5A4V - chains A and B of the 6 polymer chains in the assembly; structure by X-ray diffraction, 2.38 A resolution.

# Chain A (and B)
Name: Glutathione S-transferase F2
Source organism: Arabidopsis thaliana
Notes: EC 2.5.1.18; chain B of this document is another copy of the same molecule, construct and numbering; everything in this record applies to it too
Reference sequence: P46422 (GSTF2_ARATH); residues 1-212 here = UniProt positions 1-212
Chain sequence (212 residues; each row starts with the number of its first residue):
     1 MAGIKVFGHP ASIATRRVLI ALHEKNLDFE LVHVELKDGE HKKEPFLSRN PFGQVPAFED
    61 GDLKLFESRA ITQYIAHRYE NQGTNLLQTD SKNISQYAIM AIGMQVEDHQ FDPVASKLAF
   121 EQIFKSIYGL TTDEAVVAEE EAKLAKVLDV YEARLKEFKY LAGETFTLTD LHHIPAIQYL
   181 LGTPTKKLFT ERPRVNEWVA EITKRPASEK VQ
Disordered / not traced: 1 (chain B: 1-2)
Ligand contacts: 3,5,7,3',4'-pentahydroxyflavone (QUE): His77, Ile94, Tyr97, Ala98, Ala101
From the paper describing this entry:
  - binding site for 3,5,7,3',4'-pentahydroxyflavone: Gln73, His77, Ile94, Tyr97

# Interface between chain A and chain B
Contacting residue pairs - 40 pairs, chain A then chain B:
  Pro51(A) - Val150(B)  hydrophobic
  Phe52(A) - Val106(B)  hydrophobic
  Phe52(A) - Gln110(B)
  Phe52(A) - Val150(B)  hydrophobic
  Leu63(A) - Ser95(B)
  Leu65(A) - Ala98(B)  hydrophobic
  Leu65(A) - Ile102(B)  hydrophobic
  Phe66(A) - Ile102(B)
  Phe66(A) - Val106(B)  hydrophobic
  Glu67(A) - Gln105(B)
  Glu67(A) - His109(B)  salt bridge
  Arg69(A) - Gln105(B)
  Arg69(A) - His109(B)
  Ala70(A) - Ile102(B)
  Tyr74(A) - Ile94(B)  hydrophobic
  Tyr74(A) - Ala98(B)  hydrophobic
  His77(A) - Ile94(B)
  Arg78(A) - Ile94(B)
  Ile94(A) - Tyr74(B)  hydrophobic
  Ile94(A) - His77(B)
  Ile94(A) - Arg78(B)
  Ser95(A) - Leu63(B)
  Ala98(A) - Leu65(B)  hydrophobic
  Ala98(A) - Tyr74(B)  hydrophobic
  Ile102(A) - Leu65(B)  hydrophobic
  Ile102(A) - Phe66(B)
  Gln105(A) - Glu67(B)
  Gln105(A) - Arg69(B)
  Val106(A) - Phe52(B)  hydrophobic
  Val106(A) - Phe66(B)  hydrophobic
  Asp108(A) - Gln105(B)
  Asp108(A) - Asp108(B)
  Asp108(A) - His109(B)  salt bridge
  His109(A) - Glu67(B)  salt bridge
  His109(A) - Arg69(B)
  His109(A) - Asp108(B)  salt bridge
  Gln110(A) - Phe52(B)
  Gln110(A) - Gln54(B)  hydrogen bond
  Val150(A) - Pro51(B)  hydrophobic
  Val150(A) - Phe52(B)  hydrophobic
Also at the interface, not in a pair above, chain A (25 interface residues in all): Lys64, Ile99, Ala101, Val147
Also at the interface, not in a pair above, chain B (26 interface residues in all): Lys64, Ala70, Ile99, Ala101, Val147

# Overview
Chain A and chain B form an interface of 25 and 26 residues respectively, with 1 hydrogen bond and 4 salt
bridges. Polar pairs include Glu67(A)-His109(B), Asp108(A)-His109(B) and Gln110(A)-Gln54(B). Bound to chain A:
3,5,7,3',4'-pentahydroxyflavone. The paper reports a binding site for 3,5,7,3',4'-pentahydroxyflavone at
Gln73(A), His77(A) and Ile94(A) among others.
Both chains are Glutathione S-transferase F2 (Arabidopsis thaliana). Entry 5A4V (AtGSTF2 from Arabidopsis
thaliana in complex with quercetin) was determined by X-ray diffraction, deposited together with 5A4U and
5A4W.
